PDB entry 9E1P | electron microscopy, 3.25 A resolution | chains I and W of the 11 polymer chains in the assembly

== Chain I ==
Molecule: 152-nt DNA strand
Source organism: Homo sapiens
Sequence (152 nucleotides; row label = number of the first residue in the row; numbers below 1 keep their minus sign (DG-75 is residue -75)):
   -75 GCACAGGATG TATATATCTG ACACGTGCCT GGAGACTAGG GAGTAATCCC CTTGGCGGTT
   -15 AAAACGCGGG GGACAGCGCG TACGTGCGTT TAAGCGGTGC TAGAGCTGTC TACGACCAAT
    45 TGAGCGGCCT CGGCACCGGG ATTCTCCAGG GC

== Chain W ==
Name: SWI/SNF-related matrix-associated actin-dependent regulator of chromatin subfamily A member 5
Source organism: Homo sapiens
UniProtKB: O60264 (SMCA5_HUMAN); residues 1-1052 here = UniProt positions 1-1052
Amino-acid sequence (1052 residues; each row starts with the number of its first residue):
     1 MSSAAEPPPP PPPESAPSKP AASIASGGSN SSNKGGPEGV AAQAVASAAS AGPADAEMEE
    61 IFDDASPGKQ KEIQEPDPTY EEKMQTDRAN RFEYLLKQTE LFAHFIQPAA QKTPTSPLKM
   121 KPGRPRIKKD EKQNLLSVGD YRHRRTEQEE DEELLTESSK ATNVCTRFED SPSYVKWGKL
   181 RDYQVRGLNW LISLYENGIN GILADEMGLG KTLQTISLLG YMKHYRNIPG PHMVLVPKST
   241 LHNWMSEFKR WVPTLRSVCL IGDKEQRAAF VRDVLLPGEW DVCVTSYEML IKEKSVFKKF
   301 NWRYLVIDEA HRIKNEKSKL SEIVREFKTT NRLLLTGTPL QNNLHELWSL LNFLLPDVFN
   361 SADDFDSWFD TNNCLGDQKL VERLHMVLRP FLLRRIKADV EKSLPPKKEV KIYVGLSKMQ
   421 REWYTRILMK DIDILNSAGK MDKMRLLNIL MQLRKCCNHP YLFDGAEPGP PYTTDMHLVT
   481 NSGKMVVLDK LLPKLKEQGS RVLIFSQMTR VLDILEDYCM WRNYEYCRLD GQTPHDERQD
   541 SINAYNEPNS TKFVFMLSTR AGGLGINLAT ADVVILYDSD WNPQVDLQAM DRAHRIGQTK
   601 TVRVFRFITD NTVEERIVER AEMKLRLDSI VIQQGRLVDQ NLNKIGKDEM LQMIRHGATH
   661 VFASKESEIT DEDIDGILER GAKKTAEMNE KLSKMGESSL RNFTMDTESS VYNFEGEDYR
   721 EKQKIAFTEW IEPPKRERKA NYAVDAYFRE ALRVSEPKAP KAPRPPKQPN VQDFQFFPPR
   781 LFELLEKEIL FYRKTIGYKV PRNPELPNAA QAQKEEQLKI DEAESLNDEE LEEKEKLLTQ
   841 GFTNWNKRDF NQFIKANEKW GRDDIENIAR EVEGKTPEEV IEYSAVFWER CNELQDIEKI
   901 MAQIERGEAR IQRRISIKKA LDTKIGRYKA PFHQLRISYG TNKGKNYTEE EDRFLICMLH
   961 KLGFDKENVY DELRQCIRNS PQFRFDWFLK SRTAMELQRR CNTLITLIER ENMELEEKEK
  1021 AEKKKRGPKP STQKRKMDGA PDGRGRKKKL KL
Not modelled in the structure: 1-165, 364-376, 431-442, 635-1052
UniProt features mapped onto this chain:
  - motif: Asp308 to His311 (DEAH box)
  - binding site (ATP): Asp205 to Thr212
  - modified residue: Ser2 (N-acetylserine), Ser66 (Phosphoserine), Thr113 (Phosphothreonine), Ser116 (Phosphoserine), Ser137 (Phosphoserine), Ser171 (Phosphoserine), Lys440 (N6-acetyllysine), Ser755 (Phosphoserine), Ser825 (Phosphoserine)
  - cross-link (Glycyl lysine isopeptide (Lys-Gly)): Lys83 (interchain with G-Cter in SUMO2), Lys644 (interchain with G-Cter in SUMO2), Lys647 (interchain with G-Cter in SUMO2), Lys694 (interchain with G-Cter in SUMO2), Lys722 (interchain with G-Cter in SUMO2), Lys735 (interchain with G-Cter in SUMO2), Lys966 (interchain with G-Cter in SUMO2)
Ligand contacts: ADP (adenosine-5'-diphosphate): Trp177, Arg181, Met207, Gly208, Leu209, Gly210, Lys211, Thr212, Trp251, Ile596
What the authors report for this chain:
  - mutagenesis - K455A, R538A: decreased catalytic activity (chromatin remodeling activity)
  - mutagenesis - R620A/K624A: decreased catalytic activity on remodeling

== Interface between chain I and chain W ==
Contacting residue pairs (26):
  DC-58(I) - Lys299(W)  phosphate contact
  DT-57(I) - Lys294(W)  salt bridge to the phosphate
  DT-57(I) - Ser295(W)  hydrogen bond to the phosphate
  DT-57(I) - Lys298(W)  phosphate contact
  DG20(I) - Lys319(W)  salt bridge to the phosphate
  DG21(I) - Arg312(W)  salt bridge to the phosphate
  DG21(I) - Ser318(W)  phosphate contact
  DG21(I) - Lys319(W)  hydrogen bond to the phosphate
  DG21(I) - Leu320(W)  hydrogen bond to the phosphate
  DT22(I) - Lys314(W)  phosphate contact
  DT22(I) - Asn315(W)  phosphate contact
  DT22(I) - Arg560(W)  hydrogen bond to the phosphate
  DG23(I) - Lys314(W)  salt bridge to the phosphate
  DG23(I) - Asn342(W)  phosphate contact
  DG23(I) - Met451(W)  base contact
  DG23(I) - Arg560(W)  salt bridge to the phosphate
  DG23(I) - Trp581(W)  phosphate contact
  DG23(I) - Asn582(W)  hydrogen bond to the phosphate
  DG23(I) - Lys624(W)  phosphate contact
  DC24(I) - Leu450(W)  phosphate contact
  DC24(I) - Trp581(W)  sugar contact
  DC24(I) - Arg620(W)  salt bridge to the phosphate
  DC24(I) - Lys624(W)  salt bridge to the phosphate
  DT25(I) - Leu450(W)  sugar contact
  DT25(I) - Arg616(W)  salt bridge to the phosphate
  DT25(I) - Arg620(W)  salt bridge to the phosphate
Interface residues without a listed pair, chain I (9 interface residues in all): DT-59
Interface residues without a listed pair, chain W (22 interface residues in all): Ile291, Gln341, Asn448

== Overview ==
The interface between chain I and chain W involves 9 residues on one side and 22 on the other; the contacts
include 5 hydrogen bonds and 9 salt bridges. Among the polar pairs are DT-57(I)-Ser295(W), DG21(I)-Lys319(W)
and DG21(I)-Leu320(W). The paper reports that K455A and R538A of chain W reduce catalytic activity (chromatin
remodeling activity); R620A/K624A of chain W reduce catalytic activity on remodeling.
Chain I is a 152-nt DNA strand and chain W is SWI/SNF-related matrix-associated actin-dependent regulator of
chromatin subfamily A member 5, both from Homo sapiens; the structure, Snf2h bound nucleosome complex -
ClassB2, was determined by electron microscopy (same publication as 9E1L, 9E1M, 9E1N, 9E1O, 9E1Q, 9E1R and 4
further entries).
